5IBN - chain A; structure by X-ray diffraction, 0.94 A resolution.

== Chain A ==
Protein: Bromodomain-containing protein 2
Source organism: Homo sapiens
UniProt: P25440 (BRD2_HUMAN); numbering as in UniProt (aligned over 348-455)
Sequence (111 residues; numbered 345 to 455; the number before each row is that of its first residue):
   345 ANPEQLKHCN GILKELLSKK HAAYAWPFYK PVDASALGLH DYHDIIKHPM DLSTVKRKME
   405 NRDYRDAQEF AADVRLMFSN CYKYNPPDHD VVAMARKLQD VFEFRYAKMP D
Differences from the reference sequence: expression tag (345-347)
UniProt features mapped onto this chain:
  - mutagenesis: Val376 (V376A: Abolished binding to histone H4 acetylated at 'Lys-12' (H4K12ac)), Leu381 (L381A: Reduced binding to histone H4 acetylated at 'Lys-12' (H4K12ac)), Leu383 (L383A: Reduced binding to histone H4 acetylated at 'Lys-12' (H4K12ac)), Asn429 (N429A: Abolished binding to histone H4 acetylated at 'Lys-12' (H4K12ac))
From the paper describing this entry:
  - conformationally variable residues (side-chain flip): Cys425, His433, Asp434, Met438
  - contacts within the chain: Cys425-Asn429 (water-mediated contact)

== Summary ==
From UniProt: 4 mutagenesis sites. From the paper: conformational variability at Cys425, His433 and Asp434
among others; contacts within the chain involving Cys425 and Asn429.
Chain A is Bromodomain-containing protein 2 (Homo sapiens); the structure, Ultra high resolution crystal
structure of the apo- form of second bromodomain of BRD2, was determined by X-ray diffraction, deposited
together with 5IG6.
